7F3Y - chains A and B; structure by X-ray diffraction, 2.25 A resolution.

[Chain A (and B)]
Molecule: Bifunctional dihydrofolate reductase-thymidylate synthase
Source organism: Plasmodium falciparum
Notes: fragment: fragment 148; chain B of this document is another copy of the same molecule, construct and numbering; everything in this record applies to it too
UniProtKB: A7UD81 (A7UD81_PLAFA); residue numbers follow UniProt; this construct covers 1-608
Chain sequence (608 residues; numbered 1 to 608; the number before each row is that of its first residue):
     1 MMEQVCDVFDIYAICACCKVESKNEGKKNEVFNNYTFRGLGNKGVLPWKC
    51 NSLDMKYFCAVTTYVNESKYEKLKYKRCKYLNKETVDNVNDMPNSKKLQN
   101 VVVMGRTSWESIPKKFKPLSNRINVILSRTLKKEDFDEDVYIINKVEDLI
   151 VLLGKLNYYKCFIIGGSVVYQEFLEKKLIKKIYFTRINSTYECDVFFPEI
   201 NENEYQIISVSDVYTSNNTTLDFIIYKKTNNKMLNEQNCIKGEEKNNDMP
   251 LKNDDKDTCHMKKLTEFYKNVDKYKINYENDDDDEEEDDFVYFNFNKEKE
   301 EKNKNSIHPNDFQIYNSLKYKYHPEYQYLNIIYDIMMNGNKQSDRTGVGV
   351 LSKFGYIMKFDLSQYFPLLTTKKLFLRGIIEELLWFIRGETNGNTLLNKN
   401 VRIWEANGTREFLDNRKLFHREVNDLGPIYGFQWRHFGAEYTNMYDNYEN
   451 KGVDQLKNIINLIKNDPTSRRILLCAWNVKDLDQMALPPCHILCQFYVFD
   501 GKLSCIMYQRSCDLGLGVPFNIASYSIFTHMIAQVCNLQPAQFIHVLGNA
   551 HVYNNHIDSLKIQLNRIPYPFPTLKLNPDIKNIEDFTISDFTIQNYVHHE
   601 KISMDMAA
Disordered / not traced: 86-95, 232-282 (chain B: 86-95, 232-283)
Small-molecule neighbours:
  - methotrexate (MTX), molecule 1: Ile14, Cys15, Ala16, Leu46, Asp54, Met55, Phe58, Cys59, Ser108, Ile112, Pro113, Phe116, Leu119, Ser120, Arg122, Ile164, Tyr170, Thr185
  - methotrexate (MTX), molecule 2: Ile379, Glu382, Ile403, Asn407, Asp513, Leu516, Gly517, Phe520, Asn521, Tyr553, Ile602, Ser603, Met604
  - NADPH (NDP; NADPH dihydro-nicotinamide-adenine-dinucleotide phosphate): Cys15, Ala16, Leu40, Gly41, Asn42, Gly44, Val45, Leu46, Trp48, Gly105, Arg106, Thr107, Ser108, Ser111, Leu127, Ser128, Arg129, Thr130, Leu131, Asn144, Lys145, Val146, Ile164, Gly165, Gly166, Ser167, Val168, Val169, Tyr170, Glu172, Val195
  - 2'-deoxyuridine 5'-monophosphate (UMP): Arg345, Leu487, Cys490, His491, Gln509, Arg510, Ser511, Cys512, Asp513, Gly517, Val518, Asn521, His551, Tyr553

[Interface between chain A and chain B]
Residue-residue contacts (173):
  Asp10(A) - Glu285(B)
  Tyr12(A) - Glu285(B)
  Leu53(A) - Phe295(B)
  Leu53(A) - Asn296(B)
  Lys56(A) - Phe295(B)
  Lys56(A) - Asn296(B)  hydrogen bond
  Tyr57(A) - Tyr292(B)
  Tyr57(A) - Phe293(B)
  Tyr57(A) - Phe295(B)  hydrophobic
  Val61(A) - Tyr292(B)  hydrophobic
  Tyr64(A) - Asp288(B)
  Tyr64(A) - Val291(B)  hydrophobic
  Tyr64(A) - Tyr292(B)  hydrophobic
  Lys69(A) - Asp284(B)  hydrogen bond (side chain-backbone)
  Lys69(A) - Glu287(B)  salt bridge
  Lys69(A) - Asp288(B)  salt bridge
  Tyr159(A) - Glu285(B)
  Tyr159(A) - Asp288(B)  hydrogen bond
  Lys160(A) - Glu285(B)  salt bridge
  Lys160(A) - Asp288(B)  salt bridge
  Lys160(A) - Tyr292(B)  hydrogen bond
  Lys181(A) - Glu286(B)  salt bridge
  Lys181(A) - Asp289(B)  salt bridge
  Tyr183(A) - Asp289(B)  hydrogen bond
  Tyr183(A) - Tyr292(B)  hydrophobic
  Ile208(A) - Glu286(B)
  Ser209(A) - Phe293(B)
  Val210(A) - Phe293(B)
  Ser211(A) - Phe293(B)
  Tyr214(A) - Asn296(B)
  Phe223(A) - Phe293(B)
  Phe223(A) - Phe295(B)  hydrophobic
  Ile225(A) - Asp289(B)
  Ile225(A) - Phe293(B)  hydrophobic
  Asp284(A) - Lys69(B)  hydrogen bond (backbone-side chain)
  Asp284(A) - Lys72(B)
  Glu285(A) - Tyr12(B)
  Glu285(A) - Lys180(B)
  Glu285(A) - Lys181(B)  salt bridge
  Glu286(A) - Lys319(B)
  Glu286(A) - Tyr320(B)  hydrogen bond (backbone-side chain)
  Glu287(A) - Lys69(B)
  Asp288(A) - Tyr64(B)
  Asp288(A) - Lys69(B)  salt bridge
  Asp288(A) - Tyr159(B)  hydrogen bond
  Asp288(A) - Lys160(B)
  Asp289(A) - Lys181(B)  salt bridge
  Asp289(A) - Tyr183(B)  hydrogen bond
  Asp289(A) - Ile208(B)
  Asp289(A) - Ile225(B)
  Asp289(A) - Tyr320(B)
  Phe290(A) - Tyr320(B)
  Phe290(A) - Tyr322(B)
  Val291(A) - Tyr64(B)
  Tyr292(A) - Tyr57(B)
  Tyr292(A) - Val61(B)  hydrophobic
  Tyr292(A) - Tyr64(B)  hydrophobic
  Tyr292(A) - Lys160(B)
  Tyr292(A) - Phe162(B)
  Tyr292(A) - Tyr183(B)
  Phe293(A) - Tyr57(B)
  Phe293(A) - Ser209(B)
  Phe293(A) - Val210(B)
  Phe293(A) - Ser211(B)
  Phe293(A) - Phe223(B)
  Phe293(A) - Ile225(B)  hydrophobic
  Phe295(A) - Leu53(B)  hydrophobic
  Phe295(A) - Lys56(B)  hydrogen bond (backbone-side chain)
  Phe295(A) - Tyr57(B)  hydrophobic
  Phe295(A) - Phe223(B)  hydrophobic
  Asn296(A) - Leu53(B)
  Asn296(A) - Lys56(B)
  Lys302(A) - Phe499(B)
  Lys319(A) - Glu286(B)
  Tyr320(A) - Glu286(B)  hydrogen bond (side chain-backbone)
  Tyr320(A) - Phe290(B)
  Tyr322(A) - Phe290(B)
  Tyr322(A) - Phe293(B)  hydrophobic
  Asn340(A) - Tyr497(B)  hydrogen bond
  Asn340(A) - Phe499(B)
  Lys341(A) - Phe499(B)
  Gln342(A) - Tyr497(B)
  Gln342(A) - Val498(B)  hydrogen bond (side chain-backbone)
  Gln342(A) - Phe499(B)
  Ser343(A) - Thr468(B)
  Asp344(A) - Arg470(B)  salt bridge
  Arg345(A) - Arg471(B)
  Ser352(A) - Tyr497(B)  hydrogen bond
  Lys353(A) - Tyr497(B)
  Phe354(A) - Lys359(B)  hydrogen bond (backbone-side chain)
  Phe354(A) - Gln495(B)
  Phe354(A) - Phe496(B)
  Phe354(A) - Tyr497(B)  hydrophobic
  Phe354(A) - Ser504(B)
  Phe354(A) - Ile506(B)  hydrophobic
  Phe354(A) - Ile544(B)
  Gly355(A) - Lys359(B)  hydrogen bond (backbone-side chain)
  Gly355(A) - Ile506(B)
  Tyr356(A) - Ile357(B)
  Ile357(A) - Ile357(B)  hydrophobic
  Lys359(A) - Phe354(B)  hydrogen bond (side chain-backbone)
  Lys359(A) - Gly355(B)  hydrogen bond (side chain-backbone)
  Arg416(A) - Arg471(B)
  Phe437(A) - Asn478(B)
  Phe437(A) - Val479(B)  hydrophobic
  Phe437(A) - Lys480(B)
  Gly438(A) - Lys480(B)
  Val453(A) - Val479(B)  hydrophobic
  Gln455(A) - Val479(B)
  Thr468(A) - Ser343(B)
  Arg470(A) - Asp344(B)  salt bridge
  Arg470(A) - Arg510(B)  hydrogen bond (backbone-side chain)
  Arg470(A) - Ser511(B)  hydrogen bond
  Arg470(A) - Asn549(B)
  Arg470(A) - His551(B)
  Arg470(A) - Tyr553(B)  hydrogen bond
  Arg471(A) - Arg345(B)
  Arg471(A) - Arg416(B)
  Arg471(A) - Pro488(B)
  Arg471(A) - Arg510(B)
  Leu473(A) - Trp477(B)  hydrophobic
  Leu473(A) - Arg510(B)
  Cys475(A) - Trp477(B)
  Cys475(A) - Val479(B)  hydrophobic
  Trp477(A) - Leu473(B)  hydrophobic
  Trp477(A) - Cys475(B)
  Asn478(A) - Phe437(B)
  Val479(A) - Phe437(B)  hydrophobic
  Val479(A) - Val453(B)  hydrophobic
  Val479(A) - Gln455(B)
  Lys480(A) - Phe437(B)
  Lys480(A) - Gly438(B)
  Pro488(A) - Arg471(B)
  Ile492(A) - Leu473(B)  hydrophobic
  Ile492(A) - Leu493(B)  hydrophobic
  Leu493(A) - Ile492(B)  hydrophobic
  Leu493(A) - Leu493(B)  hydrophobic
  Leu493(A) - Tyr508(B)  hydrophobic
  Gln495(A) - Phe354(B)
  Gln495(A) - Tyr508(B)  hydrogen bond
  Gln495(A) - Arg510(B)  hydrogen bond (side chain-backbone)
  Gln495(A) - Gly548(B)
  Phe496(A) - Phe354(B)
  Tyr497(A) - Asn340(B)  hydrogen bond
  Tyr497(A) - Gln342(B)  hydrogen bond
  Tyr497(A) - Ser352(B)  hydrogen bond
  Tyr497(A) - Phe354(B)  hydrophobic
  Tyr497(A) - Asn549(B)
  Val498(A) - Gln342(B)  hydrogen bond (backbone-side chain)
  Phe499(A) - Lys302(B)
  Phe499(A) - Asn340(B)
  Phe499(A) - Lys341(B)
  Ser504(A) - Phe354(B)
  Cys505(A) - Phe354(B)
  Ile506(A) - Phe354(B)  hydrophobic
  Ile506(A) - Gly355(B)
  Ile506(A) - Tyr508(B)
  Ile506(A) - Gly548(B)
  Tyr508(A) - Gln495(B)  hydrogen bond
  Tyr508(A) - Ile506(B)
  Arg510(A) - Arg470(B)  hydrogen bond (side chain-backbone)
  Arg510(A) - Arg471(B)
  Arg510(A) - Leu473(B)
  Arg510(A) - Gln495(B)  hydrogen bond (backbone-side chain)
  Ser511(A) - Arg470(B)  hydrogen bond
  Ile544(A) - Phe354(B)
  Val546(A) - Val546(B)  hydrophobic
  Gly548(A) - Gln495(B)
  Gly548(A) - Ile506(B)
  Asn549(A) - Arg470(B)
  Asn549(A) - Tyr497(B)
  His551(A) - Arg470(B)
  Tyr553(A) - Arg470(B)  hydrogen bond
Also at the interface, not in a pair above, chain A (92 interface residues in all): Ala60, Asn66, Leu73, Phe162, Lys180, Lys227, Thr346, Val350, Leu487, Leu547
Also at the interface, not in a pair above, chain B (90 interface residues in all): Ala60, Asn66, Tyr214, Lys227, Val350, Lys353, Tyr356, Leu487, Cys505, Leu547

[Summary]
Chain A and chain B form an interface of 92 and 90 residues respectively; the contacts include 32 hydrogen
bonds and 11 salt bridges. Polar contacts include Lys69(A)-Glu287(B), Lys69(A)-Asp288(B) and
Lys160(A)-Glu285(B). Chain A binds NADPH, methotrexate and 2'-deoxyuridine 5'-monophosphate.
Chain A and chain B are both Bifunctional dihydrofolate reductase-thymidylate synthase (Plasmodium
falciparum); the structure, Wild-type Plasmodium falciparum dihydrofolate reductase-thymidylate synthase
(PfDHFR-TS) complexed with methotrexate (MTX), NADPH and dUMP, was determined by X-ray diffraction (same
publication as 7F3Z).
